Entry 4L54 (X-ray diffraction, 2.30 A resolution); this record covers chain A.

Chain A:
Name: Terminal olefin-forming fatty acid decarboxylase
From: Jeotgalicoccus sp. ATCC 8456
UniProtKB: E9NSU2 (E9NSU2_9STAP); numbering as in UniProt (aligned over 1-422)
Chain sequence (422 residues; row label = number of the first residue in the row):
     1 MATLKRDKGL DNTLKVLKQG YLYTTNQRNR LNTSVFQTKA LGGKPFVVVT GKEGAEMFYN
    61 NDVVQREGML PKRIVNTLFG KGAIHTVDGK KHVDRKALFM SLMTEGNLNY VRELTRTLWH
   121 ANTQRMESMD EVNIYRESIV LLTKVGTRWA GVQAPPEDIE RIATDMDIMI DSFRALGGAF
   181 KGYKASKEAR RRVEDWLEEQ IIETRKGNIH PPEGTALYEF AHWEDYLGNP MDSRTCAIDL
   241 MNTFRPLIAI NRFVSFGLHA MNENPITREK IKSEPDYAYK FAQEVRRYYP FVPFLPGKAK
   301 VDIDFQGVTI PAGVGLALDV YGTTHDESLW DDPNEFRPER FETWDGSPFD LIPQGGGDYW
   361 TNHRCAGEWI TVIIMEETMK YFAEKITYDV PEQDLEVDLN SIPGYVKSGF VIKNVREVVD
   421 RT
Disordered / not traced: 1-3
Bound ions: heme Fe near C365 (its only coordinating residue here)
Ligand contacts: heme (HEM): Y59, R66, I84, H85, H92, K96, F99, M103, W149, N242, T243, P246, L247, A249, I250, F253, F291, V292, L295, P353, Q354, G355, N362, H363, R364, C365, A366, G367, I370, T371

Overview:
Chain A binds heme.
Chain A is Terminal olefin-forming fatty acid decarboxylase (Jeotgalicoccus sp. ATCC 8456); the structure,
Structure of cytochrome P450 OleT, ligand-free, was determined by X-ray diffraction (same publication as
4L40).
